Entry 3LU7 (X-ray diffraction, 2.80 A resolution); this record covers chain A.

# Chain A
Name: Serum albumin
Organism: Homo sapiens
Reference sequence: P02768 (ALBU_HUMAN); residues 1-585 here correspond to UniProt positions 25-609 (UniProt number = residue number + 24)
Chain sequence (585 residues; each row starts with the number of its first residue):
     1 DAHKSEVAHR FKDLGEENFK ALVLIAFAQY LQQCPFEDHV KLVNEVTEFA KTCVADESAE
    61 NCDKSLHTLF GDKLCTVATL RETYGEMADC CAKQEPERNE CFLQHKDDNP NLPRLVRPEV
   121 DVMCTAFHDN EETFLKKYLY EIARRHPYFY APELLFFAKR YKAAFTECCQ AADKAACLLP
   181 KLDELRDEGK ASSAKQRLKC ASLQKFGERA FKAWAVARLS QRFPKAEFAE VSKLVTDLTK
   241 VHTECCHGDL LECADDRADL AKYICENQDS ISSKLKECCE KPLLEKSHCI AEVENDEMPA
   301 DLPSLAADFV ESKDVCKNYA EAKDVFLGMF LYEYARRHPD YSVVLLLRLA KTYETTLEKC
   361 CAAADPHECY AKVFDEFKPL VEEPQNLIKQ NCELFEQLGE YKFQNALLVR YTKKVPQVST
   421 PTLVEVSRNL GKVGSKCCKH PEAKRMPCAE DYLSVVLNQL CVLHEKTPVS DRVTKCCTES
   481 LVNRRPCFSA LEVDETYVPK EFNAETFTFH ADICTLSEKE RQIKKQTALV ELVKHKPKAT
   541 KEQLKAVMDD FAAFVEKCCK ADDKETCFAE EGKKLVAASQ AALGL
Disordered / not traced: 1-4, 583-585
Disulfide bonds: Cys53-Cys62, Cys75-Cys91, Cys90-Cys101, Cys124-Cys169, Cys168-Cys177, Cys200-Cys246, Cys245-Cys253, Cys265-Cys279, Cys278-Cys289, Cys316-Cys361, Cys360-Cys369, Cys392-Cys438, Cys437-Cys448, Cys461-Cys477, Cys476-Cys487, Cys514-Cys559, Cys558-Cys567
Ligand contacts: IPX (4-[(1R,2R)-2-{[(5-fluoro-1H-indol-2-yl)carbonyl]amino}-2,3-dihydro-1H-inden-1-yl]butanoic acid): Tyr150, Leu198, Lys199, Ser202, Phe211, Trp214, Ala215, Arg218, Leu219, Arg222, Phe223, Leu238, His242, Arg257, Ile290, Ala291
UniProt features mapped onto this chain:
  - binding site (Cu cation): His3
  - binding site (Ca(2+)): Glu6, Asp13, Glu244, Asp249, Glu252, Asp255, Asp259
  - binding site (Zn(2+)): His67, His247, Asp249
  - binding site ((4Z,15Z)-bilirubin IXalpha): Lys240
  - site: Lys4 (Not glycated), Lys20 (Not glycated), Lys41 (Not glycated), Lys64 (Not glycated), Lys73 (Not glycated), Lys93 (Not glycated), Lys106 (Not glycated), Lys136 (Not glycated), Lys159 (Not glycated), Lys174 (Not glycated), Lys181 (Not glycated), Lys190 (Not glycated), Lys195 (Not glycated), Lys199 (Aspirin-acetylated lysine), Lys205 (Not glycated), Lys212 (Not glycated), Lys240 (Not glycated), Lys262 (Not glycated), Lys274 (Not glycated), Lys286 (Not glycated) and 18 more in UniProt
  - modified residue: Ser5 (Phosphoserine), Ser58 (Phosphoserine), Ser65 (Phosphoserine), Thr83 (Phosphothreonine), Lys205 (N6-succinyllysine), Ser273 (Phosphoserine), Ser419 (Phosphoserine), Thr420 (Phosphothreonine), Thr422 (Phosphothreonine), Lys436 (N6-succinyllysine), Ser489 (Phosphoserine), Lys519 (N6-succinyllysine), Lys534 (N6-methyllysine), Lys564 (N6-succinyllysine)
  - glycosylation: Lys12 (N-linked (Glc) (glycation) lysine), Lys51 (N-linked (Glc) (glycation) lysine), Lys137 (N-linked (Glc) (glycation) lysine), Lys162 (N-linked (Glc) (glycation) lysine), Lys199 (N-linked (Glc) (glycation) lysine), Lys225 (N-linked (Glc) (glycation) lysine), Lys233 (N-linked (Glc) (glycation) lysine), Lys276 (N-linked (Glc) (glycation) lysine), Lys281 (N-linked (Glc) (glycation) lysine), Lys313 (N-linked (Glc) (glycation) lysine), Lys317 (N-linked (Glc) (glycation) lysine), Asn318 (N-linked (GlcNAc...) asparagine), Lys323 (N-linked (Glc) (glycation) lysine), Lys351 (N-linked (Glc) (glycation) lysine), Lys378 (N-linked (Glc) (glycation) lysine), Lys413 (N-linked (Glc) (glycation) lysine), Lys439 (N-linked (Glc) (glycation) lysine), Lys444 (N-linked (Glc) (glycation) lysine), Asp494 (N-linked (GlcNAc...) asparagine), Lys525 (N-linked (Glc) (glycation) lysine) and 4 more in UniProt

# Summary
Chain A binds compound IPX. From UniProt: Cu cation-binding residue His3, 7 Ca2+-binding residues, 3
Zn2+-binding residues and (4Z,15Z)-bilirubin IXalpha-binding residue Lys240.
Chain A is Serum albumin (Homo sapiens); the structure, Human serum albumin in complex with compound 2, was
determined by X-ray diffraction.
